8FX6 - chain A; structure by X-ray diffraction, 2.20 A resolution.

Chain A:
Molecule: PCP-C didomain
Source organism: Thermobifida fusca
Reference sequence: Q47NR9 (Q47NR9_THEFY); residue numbers follow UniProt; this construct covers 2481-3000
Sequence (520 residues; row label = number of the first residue in the row):
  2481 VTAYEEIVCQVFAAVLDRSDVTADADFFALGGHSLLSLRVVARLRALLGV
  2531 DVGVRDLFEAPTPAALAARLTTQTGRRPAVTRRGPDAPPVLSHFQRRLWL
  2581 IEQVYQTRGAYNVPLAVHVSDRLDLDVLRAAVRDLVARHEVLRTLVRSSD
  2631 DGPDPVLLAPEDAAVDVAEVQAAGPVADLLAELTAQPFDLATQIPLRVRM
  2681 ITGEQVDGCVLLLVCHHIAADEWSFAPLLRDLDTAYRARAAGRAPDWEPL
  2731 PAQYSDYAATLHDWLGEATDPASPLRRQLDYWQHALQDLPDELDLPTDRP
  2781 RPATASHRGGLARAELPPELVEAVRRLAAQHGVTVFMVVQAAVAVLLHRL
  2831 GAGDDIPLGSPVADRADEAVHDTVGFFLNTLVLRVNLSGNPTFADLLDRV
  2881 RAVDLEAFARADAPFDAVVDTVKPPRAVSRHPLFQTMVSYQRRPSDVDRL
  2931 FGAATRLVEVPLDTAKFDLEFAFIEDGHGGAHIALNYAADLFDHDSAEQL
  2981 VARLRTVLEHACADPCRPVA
Not modelled in the structure: 2552-2555, 2564-2565
Glycans and other covalent adducts: compound YCK linked to Ser2514

Overview:
Compound YCK is covalently linked to Ser2514.
Chain A is PCP-C didomain (Thermobifida fusca); the structure, Non-ribosomal PCP-C didomain (amide stabilised
leucine) acceptor bound state, was determined by X-ray diffraction, deposited together with 8FX7.
